Entry 8ZF9 (electron microscopy, 2.56 A resolution); this record covers chains B and G of the 6 polymer chains in the assembly.

[Chain B]
Molecule: Guanine nucleotide-binding protein G(I)/G(S)/G(T) subunit beta-1
From: Homo sapiens
UniProt: P62873 (GBB1_HUMAN); numbering as in UniProt (aligned over 2-340)
Amino-acid sequence (377 residues; row label = number of the first residue in the row; numbers below 1 keep their minus sign (Met-10 is residue -10)):
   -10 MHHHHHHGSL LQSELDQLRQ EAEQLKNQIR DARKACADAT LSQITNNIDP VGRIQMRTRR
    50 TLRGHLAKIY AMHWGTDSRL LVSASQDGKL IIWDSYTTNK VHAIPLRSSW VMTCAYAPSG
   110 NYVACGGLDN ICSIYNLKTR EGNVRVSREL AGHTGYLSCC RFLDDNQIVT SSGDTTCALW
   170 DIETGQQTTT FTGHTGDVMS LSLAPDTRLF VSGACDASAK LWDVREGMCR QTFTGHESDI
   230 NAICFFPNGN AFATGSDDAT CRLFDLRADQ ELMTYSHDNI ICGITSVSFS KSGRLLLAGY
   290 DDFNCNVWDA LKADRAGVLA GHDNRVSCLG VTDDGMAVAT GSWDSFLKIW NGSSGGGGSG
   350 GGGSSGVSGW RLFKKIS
Unresolved in the structure: -10 to 2, 341-366
Construct notes: initiating methionine (-10); expression tag (-9 to 1, 341-366)
Swiss-Prot annotation at these positions:
  - modified residue: Ser2 (N-acetylserine), His266 (Phosphohistidine)
  - natural variant: Leu30 (L30F: In MRD42; uncertain significance), Arg52 (R52G: In MRD42), Gly64 (G64V: In MRD42), Asp76 (D76E: In MRD42; D76G: In MRD42), Gly77 (G77S: In MRD42), Lys78 (K78R: In MRD42), Ile80 (I80N: In MRD42; I80T: In MRD42), His91 (H91R: In MRD42; uncertain significance), Ala92 (A92T: In MRD42), Pro94 (P94S: In MRD42), Leu95 (L95P: In MRD42), Arg96 (R96L: In MRD42), 5 further natural variant entries in UniProt

[Chain G]
Molecule: Guanine nucleotide-binding protein G(I)/G(S)/G(O) subunit gamma-2
From: Homo sapiens
UniProt: P59768 (GBG2_HUMAN); residue numbers follow UniProt; this construct covers 5-63
Amino-acid sequence (59 residues; row label = number of the first residue in the row):
     5 NTASIAQARK LVEQLKMEAN IDRIKVSKAA ADLMAYCEAH AKEDPLLTPV PASENPFRE
Unresolved in the structure: 5-10, 63

[Chain B / chain G interface]
Pairs across the interface (79):
  Leu7(B) with Ala12(G), hydrophobic; Val16(G)
  Ala11(B) with Leu15(G), hydrophobic; Leu19(G)
  Leu14(B) with Leu19(G), hydrophobic
  Lys15(B) with Leu19(G)
  Gln17(B) with Ala23(G)
  Ile18(B) with Leu19(G), hydrophobic; Arg27(G)
  Ala21(B) with Arg27(G)
  Arg22(B) with Arg27(G)
  Ala24(B) with Lys29(G), hydrogen bond (backbone-side chain)
  Cys25(B) with Arg27(G); Lys29(G); Val30(G), hydrogen bond (backbone-backbone)
  Ala26(B) with Val30(G), hydrophobic
  Asp27(B) with Lys29(G); Val30(G); Ser31(G), hydrogen bond (side chain-backbone)
  Ala28(B) with Val30(G)
  Leu30(B) with Ala34(G), hydrophobic
  Val40(B) with Leu51(G), hydrophobic
  Met45(B) with Leu50(G), hydrophobic
  Arg48(B) with Asn59(G); Phe61(G)
  Arg49(B) with Pro60(G), hydrogen bond (side chain-backbone); Phe61(G), hydrogen bond (side chain-backbone); Arg62(G)
  Ser84(B) with Phe61(G)
  Tyr85(B) with Pro60(G); Phe61(G), hydrophobic
  Cys218(B) with Gln18(G)
  Gln220(B) with Ile25(G)
  Phe235(B) with Leu37(G), hydrophobic; Tyr40(G), hydrophobic; Cys41(G), hydrophobic
  Pro236(B) with Tyr40(G)
  Asn237(B) with Tyr40(G)
  Ala240(B) with Leu37(G), hydrophobic
  Asp254(B) with Ala33(G)
  Arg256(B) with Asp26(G); Arg27(G); Ile28(G); Asp36(G), salt bridge
  Ala257(B) with Arg27(G); Ile28(G)
  Asp258(B) with Ile25(G); Arg27(G), salt bridge
  Leu261(B) with Val30(G), hydrophobic; Leu37(G), hydrophobic
  Ser279(B) with Asp48(G), hydrogen bond; Leu50(G)
  Lys280(B) with Tyr40(G); Glu47(G); Asp48(G), hydrogen bond (backbone-side chain)
  Ser281(B) with Tyr40(G); Cys41(G), hydrogen bond (backbone-side chain); His44(G); Asp48(G), hydrogen bond; Leu51(G)
  Gly282(B) with Cys41(G)
  Arg283(B) with Cys41(G), hydrogen bond (backbone-side chain); Leu51(G)
  Leu284(B) with Leu50(G), hydrophobic; Leu51(G), hydrophobic
  Leu300(B) with Met38(G), hydrophobic; Cys41(G), hydrophobic
  Asp323(B) with Pro49(G)
  Gly324(B) with Pro49(G); Leu50(G)
  Met325(B) with Pro49(G); Val54(G), hydrophobic; Asn59(G); Pro60(G)
  Ala326(B) with Phe61(G), hydrophobic
  Val327(B) with Leu50(G), hydrophobic
  Ile338(B) with Phe61(G), hydrophobic
  Asn340(B) with Asn59(G); Phe61(G)
Also at the interface, not in a pair above, chain B (54 interface residues in all): Glu10, Ile33, Ile37, Ile43, Trp63, Arg219, Leu252, Gln259, Val320
Also at the interface, not in a pair above, chain G (33 interface residues in all): Glu22, Glu58

[In short]
Chain B and chain G form an interface of 54 and 33 residues respectively; the contacts include 10 hydrogen
bonds and 2 salt bridges. Among the polar pairs are Arg256(B)-Asp36(G), Asp258(B)-Arg27(G) and
Ala24(B)-Lys29(G).
Here chain B is Guanine nucleotide-binding protein G(I)/G(S)/G(T) subunit beta-1 and chain G is Guanine
nucleotide-binding protein G(I)/G(S)/G(O) subunit gamma-2, both from Homo sapiens. Entry 8ZF9 (Cryo-EM
structure of the mmGPR4-Gs complex in pH7.2) was determined by electron microscopy, deposited together with
8ZD1, 8ZF6, 8ZFA, 8ZFC and 9JVG.
